7E72 - chains A and E of the 3 polymer chains in the assembly; structure by X-ray diffraction, 2.09 A resolution.

[Chain A]
Protein: the chimeric Fab fragment of 3H7 (heavy chain)
From: Homo sapiens
Notes: antibody fragment or engineered binder
Chain sequence (227 residues; numbered 1 to 227; the number before each row is that of its first residue):
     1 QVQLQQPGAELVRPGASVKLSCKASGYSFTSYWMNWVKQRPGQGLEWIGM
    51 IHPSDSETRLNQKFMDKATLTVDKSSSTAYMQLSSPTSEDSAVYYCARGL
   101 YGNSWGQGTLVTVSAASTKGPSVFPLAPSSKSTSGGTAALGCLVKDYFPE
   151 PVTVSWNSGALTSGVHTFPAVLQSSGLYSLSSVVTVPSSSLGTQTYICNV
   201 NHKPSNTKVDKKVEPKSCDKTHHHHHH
Not modelled in the structure: 219-227
Disulfide bonds: Cys22-Cys96, Cys142-Cys198
From the paper describing this entry:
  - contacts within the chain: Pro53-Val72, Ser54-Lys74

[Chain E]
Protein: Angiopoietin-1 receptor
From: Homo sapiens
Notes: EC 2.7.10.1
Reference sequence: Q02763 (TIE2_HUMAN); residue numbers follow UniProt; this construct covers 541-735
Chain sequence (199 residues; row label = number of the first residue in the row):
   537 GSHMIGLPPPRGLNLLPKSQTTLNLTWQPIFPSSEDDFYVEVERRSVQKS
   587 DQQNIKVPGNLTSVLLNNLHPREQYVVRARVNTKAQGEWSEDLTAWTLSD
   637 ILPPQPENIKISNITHSSAVISWTILDGYSISSITIRYKVQGKNEDQHVD
   687 VKIKNATITQYQLKGLEPETAYQVDIFAENNIGSSNPAFSHELVTLPES
Not modelled in the structure: 537-539
Sequence notes: expression tag (537-540)
Curated features (UniProtKB/Swiss-Prot):
  - glycosylation (N-linked (GlcNAc...) asparagine): Asn560, Asn596, Asn649, Asn691
  - natural variant: Tyr611 (Y611C: In GLC3E)
From the paper describing this entry:
  - self-association interface (contacts with another copy of this molecule); pairs are residue here / residue on that copy: Asp682-Asn691, Gln683-Tyr697, Lys700-Glu703, Asp682, Val685, Val687
  - mutagenesis - V685D/V687D/K700E: abolished signaling in response to hTAAB
  - mutagenesis - V685D/V687D/K700E: abolished signaling in response to COMP-Angpt1
  - specificity-determining residues: Val730 (by similarity / conservation)

[How chain A and chain E interact]
Contacting residue pairs (21; chain A residue first):
  Ser28(A) with Glu643(E), hydrogen bond
  Thr30(A) with Asn644(E); Ile645(E)
  Ser31(A) with Glu643(E); Asn644(E), hydrogen bond (side chain-backbone); Ile645(E), hydrogen bond (side chain-backbone); His727(E), hydrogen bond (backbone-side chain)
  Tyr32(A) with His727(E)
  Trp33(A) with Ile647(E), hydrogen bond (side chain-backbone)
  His52(A) with Ile645(E), hydrogen bond (side chain-backbone); Lys646(E)
  Ser54(A) with Asn644(E)
  Asp55(A) with Lys646(E), salt bridge
  Glu57(A) with Lys646(E), salt bridge
  Leu100(A) with Ile647(E), hydrophobic; Ile650(E), hydrophobic
  Tyr101(A) with Ile650(E); Glu728(E); Leu729(E); Val730(E), hydrogen bond (side chain-backbone)
  Asn103(A) with Glu728(E)
Also at the interface, not in a pair above, chain E (12 interface residues in all): Ser648, Phe725
Interface features reported in the paper:
  - epitope / paratope residues, chain A: Ser28(A), Thr30(A), Ser31(A), Trp33(A), His52(A), Asp55(A), Glu57(A), Leu100(A), Tyr101(A)
  - epitope / paratope residues, chain E: Glu643(E), Asn644(E), Ile645(E), Lys646(E), Ile647(E), Ile650(E), His727(E), Val730(E)

[Summary]
Chain A and chain E each contribute 12 residues to their interface, with 7 hydrogen bonds and 2 salt bridges.
Polar pairs include Asp55(A)-Lys646(E), Glu57(A)-Lys646(E) and Ser28(A)-Glu643(E). The paper reports that
V685D/V687D/K700E of chain E abolish signaling in response to hTAAB; epitope/paratope residues Ser28(A),
Thr30(A) and Glu643(E) among others.
Here chain A is the chimeric Fab fragment of 3H7 (heavy chain) and chain E is Angiopoietin-1 receptor, both
from Homo sapiens. Entry 7E72 (Crystal structure of Tie2-agonistic antibody in complex with human Tie2 Fn2-3)
was determined by X-ray diffraction.
